PDB entry 6TA5 | electron microscopy, 3.20 A resolution | chains A and H of the 12 polymer chains in the assembly

[Chain A]
Protein: Outer membrane protein OprM
Organism: Pseudomonas aeruginosa
UniProtKB: Q51487 (OPRM_PSEAE); residues 1-468 here correspond to UniProt positions 18-485 (UniProt number = residue number + 17)
Amino-acid sequence (474 residues; each row starts with the number of its first residue):
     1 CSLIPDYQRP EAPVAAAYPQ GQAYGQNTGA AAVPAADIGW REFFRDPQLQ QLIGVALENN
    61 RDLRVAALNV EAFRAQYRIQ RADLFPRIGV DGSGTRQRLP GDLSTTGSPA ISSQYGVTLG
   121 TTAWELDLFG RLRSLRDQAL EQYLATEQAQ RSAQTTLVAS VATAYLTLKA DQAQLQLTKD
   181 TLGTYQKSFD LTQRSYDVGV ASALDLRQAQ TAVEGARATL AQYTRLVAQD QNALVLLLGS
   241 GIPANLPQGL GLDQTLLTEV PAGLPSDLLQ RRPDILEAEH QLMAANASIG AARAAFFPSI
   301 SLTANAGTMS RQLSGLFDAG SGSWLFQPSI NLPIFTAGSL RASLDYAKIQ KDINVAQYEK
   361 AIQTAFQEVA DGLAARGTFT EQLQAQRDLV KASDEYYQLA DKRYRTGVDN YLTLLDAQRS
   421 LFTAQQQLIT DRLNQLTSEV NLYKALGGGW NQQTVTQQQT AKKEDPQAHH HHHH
Not modelled in the structure: 456-474
Construct notes: expression tag (469-474)
Swiss-Prot annotation at these positions:
  - lipidation: Cys1 (N-palmitoyl cysteine)

[Chain H]
Protein: MexA family multidrug efflux RND transporter periplasmic adaptor subunit
Organism: Pseudomonas aeruginosa
UniProtKB: A0A2V3GTR8 (A0A2V3GTR8_PSEAI); residues 1-360 here correspond to UniProt positions 83-442 (UniProt number = residue number + 82)
Amino-acid sequence (366 residues; each row starts with the number of its first residue):
     1 CGKSEAPPPA QTPEVGIVTL EAQTVTLNTE LPGRTNAFRI AEVRPQVNGI ILKRLFKEGS
    61 DVKAGQQLYQ IDPATYEADY QSAQANLAST QEQAQRYKLL VADQAVSKQQ YADANAAYLQ
   121 SKAAVEQARI NLRYTKVLSP ISGRIGRSAV TEGALVTNGQ ANAMATVQQL DPIYVDVTQP
   181 STALLRLRRE LASGQLERAG DNAAKVSLKL EDGSQYPLEG RLEFSEVSVD EGTGSVTIRA
   241 VFPNPNNELL PGMFVHAQLQ EGVKQKAILA PQQGVTRDLK GQATALVVNA QNKVELRVIK
   301 ADRVIGDKWL VTEGLNAGDK IITEGLQFVQ PGVEVKTVPA KNVASAQKAD AAPAKTDSKG
   361 HHHHHH
Not modelled in the structure: 346-366
Construct notes: expression tag (361-366)

[How chain A and chain H interact]
Residue-residue contacts (10; chain A residue first):
  Leu399(A) with Asp103(H)
  Lys402(A) with Leu100(H); Asp103(H), salt bridge
  Arg403(A) with Leu100(H); Ala105(H), hydrogen bond (side chain-backbone); Val106(H)
  Thr406(A) with Arg96(H); Leu100(H)
  Val408(A) with Tyr97(H), hydrophobic; Leu100(H), hydrophobic
Other interface residues (no listed pair), chain A (6 interface residues in all): Gly407

[Overview]
Chain A and chain H each contribute 6 residues to their interface, with 1 hydrogen bond and 1 salt bridge.
Among the polar pairs are Lys402(A)-Asp103(H) and Arg403(A)-Ala105(H).
Chain A is Outer membrane protein OprM and chain H is MexA family multidrug efflux RND transporter periplasmic
adaptor subunit, both from Pseudomonas aeruginosa; the structure, OprM-MexA complex from the MexAB-OprM
Pseudomonas aeruginosa whole assembly reconstituted in nanodiscs, was determined by electron microscopy
together with 6T7S and 6TA6 from the same study.
